PDB entry 4ILC | X-ray diffraction, 2.99 A resolution | chains A and B of the 5 polymer chains in the assembly

== Chain A (and B) ==
Name: Proton-gated ion channel
From: Gloeobacter violaceus
Notes: chain B of this document is another copy of the same molecule, construct and numbering; everything in this record applies to it too
UniProt: Q7NDN8 (GLIC_GLOVI); residues 2-316 here correspond to UniProt positions 44-358 (UniProt number = residue number + 42)
Amino-acid sequence (320 residues; each row starts with the number of its first residue; numbers below 1 keep their minus sign (Gly-3 is residue -3)):
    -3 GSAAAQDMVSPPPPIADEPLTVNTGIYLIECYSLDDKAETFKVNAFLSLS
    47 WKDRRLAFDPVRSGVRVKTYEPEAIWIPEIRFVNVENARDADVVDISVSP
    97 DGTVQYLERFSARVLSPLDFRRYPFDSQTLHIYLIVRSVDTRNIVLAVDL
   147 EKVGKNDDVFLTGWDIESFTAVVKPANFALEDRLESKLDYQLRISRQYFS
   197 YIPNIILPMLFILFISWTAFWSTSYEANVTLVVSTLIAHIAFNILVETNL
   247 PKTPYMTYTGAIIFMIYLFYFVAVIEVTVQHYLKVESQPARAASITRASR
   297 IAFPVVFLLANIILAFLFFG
Not modelled in the structure: -3 to 4, 316
Construct notes: expression tag (-3 to 1)
Metal / ion sites: Na+ near Ile71 (its only coordinating residue here)
Residues lining bound ligands: diundecyl phosphatidyl choline (PLC): Arg118, Phe121, Tyr194, Ile198, Ile202, Leu203, Leu206, Tyr254, Ile258, Asn307, Ala311, Phe315
Reported in the primary citation:
  - binding site for sulfate ion: Lys38, Arg109

== How chain A and chain B interact ==
Residue-residue contacts - 78 pairs, chain A then chain B:
  Tyr23(A) - Leu176(B)
  Tyr23(A) - Glu177(B)
  Ile25(A) - Val79(B)
  Glu26(A) - Val79(B)
  Glu26(A) - Asn80(B)
  Glu26(A) - Val81(B)  hydrogen bond (side chain-backbone)
  Glu26(A) - Leu111(B)
  Tyr28(A) - Glu82(B)  hydrogen bond (side chain-backbone)
  Tyr28(A) - Leu111(B)  hydrophobic
  Asn40(A) - Val81(B)
  Asn40(A) - Glu82(B)  hydrogen bond (side chain-backbone)
  Phe42(A) - Leu176(B)  hydrophobic
  Phe42(A) - Glu181(B)
  Val63(A) - Asp136(B)
  Thr65(A) - Asp136(B)  hydrogen bond
  Asp86(A) - Asn83(B)  hydrogen bond
  Asp88(A) - Arg77(B)
  Asp88(A) - Ala84(B)
  Val90(A) - Glu75(B)
  Val90(A) - Arg77(B)
  Val90(A) - Arg133(B)
  Asp91(A) - Asp136(B)
  Asp91(A) - Arg179(B)  salt bridge
  Ser93(A) - Asp136(B)  hydrogen bond
  Ser93(A) - Arg179(B)  hydrogen bond
  Leu103(A) - Arg133(B)
  Leu103(A) - Glu177(B)
  Arg105(A) - Arg77(B)
  Arg105(A) - Phe78(B)  hydrogen bond (side chain-backbone)
  Arg105(A) - Val79(B)  hydrogen bond (side chain-backbone)
  Ser107(A) - Glu82(B)
  Ser107(A) - Asn83(B)  hydrogen bond
  Lys148(A) - Glu177(B)
  Lys148(A) - Asp178(B)  salt bridge
  Phe156(A) - Leu111(B)  hydrophobic
  Phe156(A) - Pro113(B)
  Thr158(A) - Glu35(B)
  Gln193(A) - Pro250(B)
  Phe195(A) - Thr249(B)
  Phe195(A) - Pro250(B)
  Phe195(A) - Tyr251(B)
  Phe195(A) - Met252(B)  hydrophobic
  Ser196(A) - Lys248(B)
  Ser196(A) - Thr249(B)
  Tyr197(A) - Lys248(B)
  Pro199(A) - Met252(B)  hydrophobic
  Pro199(A) - Phe260(B)
  Asn200(A) - Asn239(B)
  Asn200(A) - Glu243(B)
  Leu203(A) - Phe260(B)  hydrophobic
  Pro204(A) - Tyr263(B)
  Phe207(A) - Phe260(B)  hydrophobic
  Phe207(A) - Tyr263(B)  hydrophobic
  Phe207(A) - Leu264(B)  hydrophobic
  Phe207(A) - Phe267(B)
  Ile208(A) - Leu232(B)  hydrophobic
  Ile208(A) - Ile236(B)  hydrophobic
  Phe210(A) - Phe267(B)  hydrophobic
  Ile211(A) - Leu232(B)  hydrophobic
  Ile211(A) - Phe267(B)  hydrophobic
  Thr214(A) - Val270(B)
  Thr214(A) - Thr274(B)
  Trp217(A) - Thr274(B)
  Trp217(A) - Tyr278(B)
  Ser218(A) - Tyr221(B)
  Ser220(A) - Glu222(B)  hydrogen bond
  Ala223(A) - Tyr221(B)  hydrophobic
  Ala223(A) - Val225(B)
  Thr226(A) - Val225(B)
  Leu227(A) - Tyr221(B)
  Leu227(A) - Val225(B)  hydrophobic
  Ser230(A) - Val229(B)
  Ser230(A) - Ile233(B)
  Ala234(A) - Ile236(B)  hydrophobic
  Phe238(A) - Ile236(B)  hydrophobic
  Leu241(A) - Ile240(B)  hydrophobic
  Asn245(A) - Lys248(B)
  Arg296(A) - Tyr278(B)
Other interface residues (no listed pair), chain A (49 interface residues in all): Ser44, Val89, Gly159, Ile201, Thr219
Other interface residues (no listed pair), chain B (46 interface residues in all): Ile131, Thr226, Pro247, His277, Val281

== Overview ==
The interface between chain A and chain B involves 49 residues on one side and 46 on the other, with 11
hydrogen bonds and 2 salt bridges. Polar pairs include Asp91(A)-Arg179(B), Lys148(A)-Asp178(B) and
Glu26(A)-Val81(B). Ligands of chain A: diundecyl phosphatidyl choline. From the paper: a binding site for
sulfate ion at Lys38(A) and Arg109(A).
Chain A and chain B are both Proton-gated ion channel (Gloeobacter violaceus); the structure, The GLIC
pentameric ligand-gated ion channel in complex with sulfates, was determined by X-ray diffraction (same
publication as 4HFI, 4IL4, 4IL9, 4ILA and 4ILB).
